7BOH - chains A and N of the 21 polymer chains in the assembly; structure by electron microscopy, 2.82 A resolution.

== Chain A ==
Molecule: 1542-nt RNA strand
Organism: Escherichia coli (strain K12)
Sequence (1542 nucleotides; each row starts with the number of its first residue):
     1 AAAUUGAAGA GUUUGAUCAU GGCUCAGAUU GAACGCUGGC GGCAGGCCUA ACACAUGCAA
    61 GUCGAACGGU AACAGGAAGA AGCUUGCUUC UUUGCUGACG AGUGGCGGAC GGGUGAGUAA
   121 UGUCUGGGAA ACUGCCUGAU GGAGGGGGAU AACUACUGGA AACGGUAGCU AAUACCGCAU
   181 AACGUCGCAA GACCAAAGAG GGGGACCUUC GGGCCUCUUG CCAUCGGAUG UGCCCAGAUG
   241 GGAUUAGCUA GUAGGUGGGG UAACGGCUCA CCUAGGCGAC GAUCCCUAGC UGGUCUGAGA
   301 GGAUGACCAG CCACACUGGA ACUGAGACAC GGUCCAGACU CCUACGGGAG GCAGCAGUGG
   361 GGAAUAUUGC ACAAUGGGCG CAAGCCUGAU GCAGCCAUGC CGCGUGUAUG AAGAAGGCCU
   421 UCGGGUUGUA AAGUACUUUC AGCGGGGAGG AAGGGAGUAA AGUUAAUACC UUUGCUCAUU
   481 GACGUUACCC GCAGAAGAAG CACCGGCUAA CUCCGUGCCA GCAGCCXCGG UAAUACGGAG
   541 GGUGCAAGCG UUAAUCGGAA UUACUGGGCG UAAAGCGCAC GCAGGCGGUU UGUUAAGUCA
   601 GAUGUGAAAU CCCCGGGCUC AACCUGGGAA CUGCAUCUGA UACUGGCAAG CUUGAGUCUC
   661 GUAGAGGGGG GUAGAAUUCC AGGUGUAGCG GUGAAAUGCG UAGAGAUCUG GAGGAAUACC
   721 GGUGGCGAAG GCGGCCCCCU GGACGAAGAC UGACGCUCAG GUGCGAAAGC GUGGGGAGCA
   781 AACAGGAUUA GAUACCCUGG UAGUCCACGC CGUAAACGAU GUCGACUUGG AGGUUGUGCC
   841 CUUGAGGCGU GGCUUCCGGA GCUAACGCGU UAAGUCGACC GCCUGGGGAG UACGGCCGCA
   901 AGGUUAAAAC UCAAAUGAAU UGACGGGGGC CCGCACAAGC GGUGGAGCAU GUGGUUUAAU
   961 UCGAUGXAAC GCGAAGAACC UUACCUGGUC UUGACAUCCA CGGAAGUUUU CAGAGAUGAG
  1021 AAUGUGCCUU CGGGAACCGU GAGACAGGUG CUGCAUGGCU GUCGUCAGCU CGUGUUGUGA
  1081 AAUGUUGGGU UAAGUCCCGC AACGAGCGCA ACCCUUAUCC UUUGUUGCCA GCGGUCCGGC
  1141 CGGGAACUCA AAGGAGACUG CCAGUGAUAA ACUGGAGGAA GGUGGGGAUG ACGUCAAGUC
  1201 AUCAUGGCCC UUACGACCAG GGCUACACAC GUGCUACAAU GGCGCAUACA AAGAGAAGCG
  1261 ACCUCGCGAG AGCAAGCGGA CCUCAUAAAG UGCGUCGUAG UCCGGAUUGG AGUCUGCAAC
  1321 UCGACUCCAU GAAGUCGGAA UCGCUAGUAA UCGUGGAUCA GAAUGCCACG GUGAAUACGU
  1381 UCCCGGGCCU UGUACACACC GCCCGUXACA CCAUGGGAGU GGGUUGCAAA AGAAGUAGGU
  1441 AGCUUAACCU UCGGGAGGGC GCUUACCACU UUGUGAUUCA UGACUGGGGU GAAGUCGUAA
  1501 CAAGGUAACC GUAGGGGAAC CUGCGGUUGG AUCACCUCCU UA
Unresolved in the structure: 1400-1402, 1500-1505, 1537-1542
Modified / non-standard residues: PSU (pseudouridine-5'-monophosphate) at position 516, G7M (N7-methyl-guanosine-5'-monophosphate) at position 527, 2MG (2N-methylguanosine-5'-monophosphate) at position 966, 5MC (5-methylcytidine-5'-monophosphate) at position 967, 2MG (2N-methylguanosine-5'-monophosphate) at position 1207, 4OC (4n,o2'-methylcytidine-5'-monophosphate) at position 1402, 5MC (5-methylcytidine-5'-monophosphate) at position 1407, UR3 (3-methyluridine-5'-monophoshate) at position 1498, 2MG (2N-methylguanosine-5'-monophosphate) at position 1516, MA6 (6N-dimethyladenosine-5'-monophoshate) at position 1518, MA6 (6N-dimethyladenosine-5'-monophoshate) at position 1519
Bound ions: Mg2+ site 1 near U13 (its only coordinating residue here); Mg2+ site 2 near G21 (its only coordinating residue here); Mg2+ site 3: C48, G115; Mg2+ site 4 near A53 (its only coordinating residue here); Mg2+ site 5: A59, U387; Mg2+ site 6 near G100 (its only coordinating residue here); Mg2+ site 7: A109, G331; Mg2+ site 8 near G111 (its only coordinating residue here); Mg2+ site 9 near G113 (its only coordinating residue here); Mg2+ site 10: G145, A197; Mg2+ site 11 near A171 (its only coordinating residue here); Mg2+ site 12: A174, C175; 56 more Mg2+ sites not listed

== Chain N ==
Protein: 30S ribosomal protein S14
Organism: Escherichia coli (strain K12)
UniProtKB: P0AG59 (RS14_ECOLI); residues 1-101 here = UniProt positions 1-101
Chain sequence (101 residues; each row starts with the number of its first residue):
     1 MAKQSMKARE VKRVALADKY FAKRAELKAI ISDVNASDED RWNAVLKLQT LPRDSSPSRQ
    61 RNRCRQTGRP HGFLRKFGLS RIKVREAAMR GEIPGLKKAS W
Unresolved in the structure: 1

== Interface between chain A and chain N ==
Contacting residue pairs (76):
  G973(A) with Arg69(N), hydrogen bond to the sugar; Arg81(N), hydrogen bond to the phosphate
  A974(A) with Arg69(N), salt bridge to the phosphate; His71(N), hydrogen bond to the sugar; Arg81(N), salt bridge to the phosphate
  A975(A) with Gly72(N), sugar contact
  G976(A) with His71(N), salt bridge to the phosphate; Gly72(N), hydrogen bond to the phosphate
  A977(A) with Arg61(N), salt bridge to the phosphate; His71(N), phosphate contact
  C979(A) with Ser58(N), hydrogen bond to the base; Arg59(N), hydrogen bond to the base
  C980(A) with Arg13(N), hydrogen bond to the phosphate; Ser58(N), base contact; Arg59(N), hydrogen bond to the sugar
  U981(A) with Met6(N), phosphate contact; Arg9(N), salt bridge to the phosphate; Arg13(N), salt bridge to the phosphate; Arg61(N), hydrogen bond to the sugar; Arg63(N), hydrogen bond to the phosphate
  U982(A) with Met6(N), phosphate contact; Arg63(N), salt bridge to the phosphate; Pro70(N), phosphate contact
  A983(A) with Arg9(N), salt bridge to the phosphate
  A994(A) with Ser5(N), base contact; Ala8(N), sugar contact
  C995(A) with Gln4(N), sugar contact; Ala8(N), sugar contact
  U1007(A) with Lys19(N), salt bridge to the phosphate
  G1048(A) with Lys3(N), phosphate contact; Gln4(N), hydrogen bond to the phosphate
  U1049(A) with Ala2(N), base contact; Lys3(N), sugar contact
  C1059(A) with Arg85(N), hydrogen bond to the phosphate
  U1060(A) with Arg85(N), salt bridge to the phosphate
  C1114(A) with Ser100(N), hydrogen bond to the sugar
  U1115(A) with Ser100(N), sugar contact; Trp101(N), hydrogen bond to the sugar
  G1186(A) with Trp101(N), base contact
  G1187(A) with Ser100(N), hydrogen bond to the base
  A1188(A) with Lys98(N), hydrogen bond to the phosphate; Ser100(N), sugar contact
  U1189(A) with Lys98(N), salt bridge to the phosphate
  U1202(A) with Thr67(N), hydrogen bond to the sugar; Arg69(N), hydrogen bond to the sugar; Ile82(N), base contact
  C1203(A) with Ala2(N), hydrogen bond to the phosphate
  A1216(A) with Lys3(N), salt bridge to the phosphate; Ser5(N), hydrogen bond to the phosphate
  C1217(A) with Ser5(N), phosphate contact; Arg9(N), salt bridge to the phosphate
  C1218(A) with Arg9(N), salt bridge to the phosphate
  A1219(A) with Arg53(N), phosphate contact
  G1220(A) with Arg53(N), salt bridge to the phosphate
  A1257(A) with Phe21(N), base contact
  G1272(A) with Val34(N), sugar contact
  G1316(A) with Lys28(N), salt bridge to the phosphate; Ser56(N), hydrogen bond to the phosphate; Ser58(N), sugar contact
  C1317(A) with Arg24(N), salt bridge to the phosphate; Lys28(N), salt bridge to the phosphate; Leu48(N), phosphate contact; Gln49(N), hydrogen bond to the sugar; Arg53(N), hydrogen bond to the base; Ser56(N), hydrogen bond to the phosphate; Pro57(N), phosphate contact; Arg59(N), base contact
  A1357(A) with Leu74(N), sugar contact
  U1358(A) with Phe73(N), sugar contact; Arg75(N), hydrogen bond to the phosphate
  C1359(A) with Asn62(N), phosphate contact; Arg75(N), salt bridge to the phosphate
  A1360(A) with Ser58(N), base contact; Arg75(N), salt bridge to the phosphate
  A1368(A) with Trp101(N), phosphate contact
  C1369(A) with Trp101(N), hydrogen bond to the phosphate
Also at the interface, not in a pair above, chain A (42 interface residues in all): U1009, G1047
Also at the interface, not in a pair above, chain N (42 interface residues in all): Lys12, Lys23, Ser32, Asp54, Lys83

== Overview ==
Chain A and chain N each contribute 42 residues to their interface; the contacts include 26 hydrogen bonds and
20 salt bridges. Polar pairs include C979(A)-Ser58(N), C979(A)-Arg59(N) and G1187(A)-Ser100(N). C48(A) and
G115(A) coordinate Mg2+ site 3.
Chain A is a 1542-nt RNA strand and chain N is 30S ribosomal protein S14, both from Escherichia coli (strain
K12); the structure, Complete Bacterial 30S ribosomal subunit assembly complex state E (+RbfA)(Consensus
Refinement), was determined by electron microscopy (same publication as 7AF3, 7AF5, 7AF8, 7AFA, 7AFD, 7AFH and
17 further entries).
